Entry 8BDB (X-ray diffraction, 1.70 A resolution); this record covers chains A and B of the 8 polymer chains in the assembly.

== Chain A ==
Name: Ribulose bisphosphate carboxylase large chain
From: Griffithsia monilis
Notes: EC 4.1.1.39
Reference sequence: A7UM67 (A7UM67_GRIMO); residue numbers follow UniProt; this construct covers 3-482
Amino-acid sequence (480 residues; row label = number of the first residue in the row):
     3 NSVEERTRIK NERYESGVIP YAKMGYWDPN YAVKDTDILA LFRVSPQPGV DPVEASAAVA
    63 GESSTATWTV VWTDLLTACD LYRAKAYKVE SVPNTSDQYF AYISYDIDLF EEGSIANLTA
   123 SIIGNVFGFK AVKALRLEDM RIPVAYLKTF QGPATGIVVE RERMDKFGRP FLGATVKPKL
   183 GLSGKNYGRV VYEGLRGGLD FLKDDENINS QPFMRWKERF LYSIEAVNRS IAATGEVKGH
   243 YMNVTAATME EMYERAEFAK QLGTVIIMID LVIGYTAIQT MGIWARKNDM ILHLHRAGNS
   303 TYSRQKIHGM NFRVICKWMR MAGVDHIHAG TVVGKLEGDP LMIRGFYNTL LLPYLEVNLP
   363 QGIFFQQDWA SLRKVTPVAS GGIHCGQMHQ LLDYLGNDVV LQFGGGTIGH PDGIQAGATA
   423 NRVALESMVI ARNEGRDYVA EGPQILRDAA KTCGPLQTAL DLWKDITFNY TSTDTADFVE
Modified / non-standard residues: Leu174 ((2S,3R)-2-amino-3-hydroxy-4-methylpentanoic acid; HL2); Lys205 (lysine nz-carboxylic acid; KCX); Cys455 (carboxymethylated cysteine; CCS)
Ion coordination: Mg2+: Lys205, Asp207, Glu208 (together with 2-carboxyarabinitol-1,5-diphosphate)
Residues lining bound ligands:
  - bicarbonate ion (BCT), molecule 1: Val20, Ile468, Thr469, Phe470
  - bicarbonate ion (BCT), molecule 2: Glu113, Glu114, Arg217, Glu253, Arg257
  - bicarbonate ion (BCT), molecule 3: Arg346, Asn350, Gln363
  - bicarbonate ion (BCT), molecule 4: Thr469, Phe470, Asn471, Tyr472
  - 2-carboxyarabinitol-1,5-diphosphate (CAP): Glu64, Thr69, Trp70, Asn127, Thr177, Lys179, Lys181, Lys205, Asp207, Glu208, His297, Arg298, His330, Lys337, Leu338, Ser382, Gly383, Gly384, Gln404, Phe405, Gly406, Gly407

== Chain B ==
Name: Ribulose bisphosphate carboxylase small chain
From: Griffithsia monilis
Reference sequence: A7UM68 (A7UM68_GRIMO); residue numbers follow UniProt; this construct covers 1-138
Amino-acid sequence (138 residues; each row starts with the number of its first residue):
     1 MRLTQGTFSF LPDLTDEQIK KQVDYAISQN WAINIEYTED PHPRNNFWEL WGLPLFDIND
    61 AATVMYEIGS CRQQHSNVYI KVNAFDNTRG VESCVLSFLI NRPSYEPGFR LVRSEDISRN
   121 QKYSFHSYAT DKPEGSRY
Residues lining bound ligands: bicarbonate ion (BCT): Met1, Arg2, Tyr105

== Interface between chain A and chain B ==
Pairs across the interface (63; chain A residue first):
  Val160(A) with Gly90(B); Val91(B); Ser93(B)
  Glu164(A) with Ser93(B), hydrogen bond
  Asp167(A) with Gln5(B)
  Phe169(A) with Thr7(B), hydrogen bond (backbone-side chain); Cys94(B); Val95(B); Leu96(B)
  Gly170(A) with Thr7(B); Val95(B), hydrogen bond (backbone-backbone)
  Arg171(A) with Thr7(B)
  Gly199(A) with Phe10(B)
  Gly200(A) with Phe10(B)
  Leu223(A) with Asn120(B)
  Glu227(A) with Arg113(B), salt bridge; Tyr123(B), hydrogen bond
  Asn230(A) with Leu111(B); Tyr123(B); Phe125(B)
  Arg231(A) with Leu111(B); Arg113(B)
  Ile233(A) with Pro43(B), hydrophobic; Phe125(B), hydrophobic
  Ala234(A) with Phe109(B); Leu111(B), hydrophobic
  Ala235(A) with Met1(B)
  Thr236(A) with Met1(B); Arg2(B); Leu3(B); Thr4(B), hydrogen bond (backbone-backbone)
  Gly237(A) with Met1(B); Leu3(B); Gln5(B), hydrogen bond (backbone-side chain); Pro43(B); Phe109(B)
  Glu238(A) with Thr4(B), hydrogen bond; Phe10(B)
  Val239(A) with Pro43(B)
  Phe260(A) with Asn120(B)
  Gln263(A) with Asn120(B); Lys122(B)
  Leu264(A) with Asn120(B)
  Ser373(A) with Arg89(B)
  Lys376(A) with Gly90(B), hydrogen bond (side chain-backbone); Val91(B)
  Arg424(A) with Thr4(B), hydrogen bond (side chain-backbone); Phe10(B)
  Glu428(A) with Thr7(B); Phe8(B); Ser9(B), hydrogen bond (side chain-backbone); Phe10(B), hydrogen bond (side chain-backbone); Leu11(B), hydrogen bond (side chain-backbone)
  Ser429(A) with Leu11(B)
  Val431(A) with Phe8(B), hydrophobic
  Ile432(A) with Phe8(B), hydrophobic; Leu11(B), hydrophobic; Leu14(B), hydrophobic; Gln22(B)
  Asn435(A) with Phe8(B); Gln22(B), hydrogen bond; Tyr25(B)
  Glu436(A) with Lys21(B)
Interface residues without a listed pair, chain A (34 interface residues in all): Ile226, Thr421, Val425
Interface residues without a listed pair, chain B (33 interface residues in all): Gly6, Gln18, Ser97, Arg119

== Overview ==
Chain A and chain B form an interface of 34 and 33 residues respectively, with 13 hydrogen bonds and 1 salt
bridge. Among the polar pairs are Glu227(A)-Arg113(B), Glu164(A)-Ser93(B) and Phe169(A)-Thr7(B). Bound to
chain A: 2-carboxyarabinitol-1,5-diphosphate and 4 copies of bicarbonate ion.
Chain A is Ribulose bisphosphate carboxylase large chain and chain B is Ribulose bisphosphate carboxylase
small chain, both from Griffithsia monilis; the structure, Ribulose-1,5-bisphosphate carboxylase/oxygenase
from Griffithsia monilis, was determined by X-ray diffraction.
